Entry 8TAS (electron microscopy, 4.10 A resolution (low resolution: residue-level contacts below are approximate; hydrogen-bond / salt-bridge calls are withheld)); this record covers chains I and H of the 15 polymer chains in the assembly.

# Chain I
Molecule: Histone H3.2
From: Xenopus laevis
UniProt: P84233 (H32_XENLA); residues 0-135 here correspond to UniProt positions 1-136 (UniProt number = residue number + 1)
Sequence (136 residues; each row starts with the number of its first residue; numbering starts at 0):
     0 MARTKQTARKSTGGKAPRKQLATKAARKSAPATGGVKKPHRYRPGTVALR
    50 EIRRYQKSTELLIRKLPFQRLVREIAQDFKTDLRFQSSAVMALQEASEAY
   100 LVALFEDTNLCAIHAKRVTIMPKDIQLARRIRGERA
Unresolved in the structure: 0-21
Sequence notes: conflict Ala102 (Gly103 in P84233)
UniProt features mapped onto this chain:
  - modified residue: Arg2 (Asymmetric dimethylarginine), Thr3 (Phosphothreonine), Lys4 (Allysine), Gln5 (5-glutamyl dopamine), Thr6 (Phosphothreonine), Arg8 (Citrulline), Lys9 (N6,N6,N6-trimethyllysine), Ser10 (ADP-ribosylserine), Thr11 (Phosphothreonine), Lys14 (N6-(2-hydroxyisobutyryl)lysine), Arg17 (Asymmetric dimethylarginine), Lys18 (N6-(2-hydroxyisobutyryl)lysine), Lys23 (N6-(2-hydroxyisobutyryl)lysine), Arg26 (Citrulline), Lys27 (N6,N6,N6-trimethyllysine), Ser28 (ADP-ribosylserine), Lys36 (N6,N6,N6-trimethyllysine), Lys37 (N6-methyllysine), Tyr41 (Phosphotyrosine), Lys56 (N6,N6,N6-trimethyllysine) and 8 more in UniProt
  - lipidation: Cys110 (S-palmitoyl cysteine)

# Chain H
Molecule: 215-nt DNA strand
Sequence (215 nucleotides; numbered 7 to 221; the number before each row is that of its first residue):
     7 ATCGGGAGCTCCGACCGAATGACATGCATGCATACAGGATGTATATACCT
    57 GACACGTGCCTGGAGACTAGGGAGTAACCCCCTTGGCGGTTAAAACGCGG
   107 GGGACAGCGCGTACGTGCGTTTAAGCGGTGCTAGAGCTGCCTACGACCAA
   157 TGGAGCGGCCTCGGCACCGGGATCCCCCAGCCGCCGGCAGCGCAGCGCCT
   207 GACGGGCACACAGTC
Unresolved in the structure: 7-19, 213-221

# Interface between chain I and chain H
Pairs across the interface (22; chain I residue first):
  His39(I) with DC183(H)
  Arg40(I) with DG105(H)
  Tyr41(I) with DC182(H); DC183(H)
  Arg42(I) with DC183(H); DC184(H)
  Pro43(I) with DG108(H)
  Thr45(I) with DC182(H); DC183(H)
  Arg72(I) with DT90(H)
  Arg83(I) with DT89(H); DT90(H)
  Phe84(I) with DT89(H); DT90(H)
  Gln85(I) with DT89(H)
  Ser86(I) with DT89(H)
  Arg116(I) with DA110(H); DC111(H)
  Val117(I) with DG109(H); DA110(H)
  Thr118(I) with DA110(H)
  Met120(I) with DC111(H)
Other interface residues (no listed pair), chain I (17 interface residues in all): Arg49, Arg63
Other interface residues (no listed pair), chain H (12 interface residues in all): DC88, DA99

# In short
Chain I and chain H form an interface of 17 and 12 residues respectively.
Chain I is Histone H3.2 (Xenopus laevis) and chain H is a 215-nt DNA strand; the structure, PRC2 monomer bound
to nucleosome, was determined by electron microscopy together with 8T9G and 8TB9 from the same study.
